PDB entry 6MKZ | X-ray diffraction, 2.65 A resolution | chains A and C of the 4 polymer chains in the assembly

[Chain A (and C)]
Molecule: Tumor necrosis factor ligand superfamily member 9
From: Mus musculus
Notes: chain C of this document is another copy of the same molecule, construct and numbering; everything in this record applies to it too
Reference sequence: P41274 (TNFL9_MOUSE); residue numbers follow UniProt; this construct covers 139-309
Chain sequence (171 residues; numbered 139 to 309; the number before each row is that of its first residue):
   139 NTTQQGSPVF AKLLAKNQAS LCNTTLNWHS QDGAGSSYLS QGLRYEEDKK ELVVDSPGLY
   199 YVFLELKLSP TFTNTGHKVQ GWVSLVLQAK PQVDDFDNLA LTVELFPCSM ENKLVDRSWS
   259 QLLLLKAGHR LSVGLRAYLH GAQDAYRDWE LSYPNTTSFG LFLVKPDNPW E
Disordered / not traced: 139-143, 237, 309 (chain C: 139-144, 212-214, 307-309)
Glycans and other covalent adducts: glycan linked to N161
UniProt features mapped onto this chain:
  - glycosylation (N-linked (GlcNAc...) asparagine): N139, N161, N293
From the paper describing this entry:
  - conformationally variable residues (loop rearrangement): N155 to L159, S168 to Y176, P208 to T211, S290 to N293
  - specificity-determining residues: Y291 (proposed by the authors, not directly observed)
  - self-association interface (contacts with another copy of this molecule); pairs are residue here / residue on that copy: C246-C246 (disulfide)
  - post-translational modification sites: N293 (proposed by the authors, not directly observed)

[Interface between chain A and chain C]
Inter-chain disulfides: C246(A)-C246(C)
Residue-residue contacts (36; chain A residue first):
  P146(A) with L301(C); V302(C); P304(C)
  V147(A) with F300(C)
  F148(A) with Y199(C), hydrophobic; V302(C), hydrophobic
  K150(A) with Y199(C), hydrogen bond; S258(C), hydrogen bond
  Y176(A) with V302(C)
  Y199(A) with K150(C), hydrogen bond; F201(C)
  F201(A) with Y199(C)
  E203(A) with S256(C)
  F244(A) with E249(C); N250(C)
  C246(A) with C246(C), disulfide
  S247(A) with C246(C)
  L252(A) with R255(C), hydrogen bond (backbone-side chain)
  D254(A) with D254(C); R255(C), salt bridge; S256(C), hydrogen bond (side chain-backbone)
  R255(A) with L252(C), hydrogen bond (side chain-backbone); D254(C)
  S256(A) with E203(C); D254(C), hydrogen bond (backbone-side chain); S256(C), hydrogen bond
  S258(A) with K150(C), hydrogen bond
  F300(A) with F148(C), hydrophobic; Y199(C), hydrophobic; F201(C), hydrophobic; F300(C), hydrophobic
  L301(A) with P146(C); F300(C)
  V302(A) with P146(C); F148(C), hydrophobic
  P304(A) with P146(C)
Other interface residues (no listed pair), chain A (24 interface residues in all): E242, E249, N250, K303
Other interface residues (no listed pair), chain C (22 interface residues in all): Y176, F244, L260, K303

[Overview]
24 residues of chain A and 22 residues of chain C are in contact; the contacts include 1 disulfide bond, 9
hydrogen bonds and 1 salt bridge. Among the polar pairs are D254(A)-R255(C), K150(A)-Y199(C) and
K150(A)-S258(C). The paper reports the specificity determinant Y291(A); a modification site at N293(A).
Chain A and chain C are both Tumor necrosis factor ligand superfamily member 9 (Mus musculus); the structure,
Crystal structure of murine 4-1BB/4-1BBL complex, was determined by X-ray diffraction, deposited together with
6MKB.
